Entry 7NR3 (X-ray diffraction, 1.90 A resolution); this record covers chain A.

Chain A:
Name: Mitogen-activated protein kinase 1
From: Homo sapiens
Notes: EC 2.7.11.24
Reference sequence: P28482 (MK01_HUMAN); residue numbers follow UniProt; this construct covers 1-360
Amino-acid sequence (368 residues; numbered -7 to 360; the number before each row is that of its first residue; numbers below 1 keep their minus sign (Met-7 is residue -7)):
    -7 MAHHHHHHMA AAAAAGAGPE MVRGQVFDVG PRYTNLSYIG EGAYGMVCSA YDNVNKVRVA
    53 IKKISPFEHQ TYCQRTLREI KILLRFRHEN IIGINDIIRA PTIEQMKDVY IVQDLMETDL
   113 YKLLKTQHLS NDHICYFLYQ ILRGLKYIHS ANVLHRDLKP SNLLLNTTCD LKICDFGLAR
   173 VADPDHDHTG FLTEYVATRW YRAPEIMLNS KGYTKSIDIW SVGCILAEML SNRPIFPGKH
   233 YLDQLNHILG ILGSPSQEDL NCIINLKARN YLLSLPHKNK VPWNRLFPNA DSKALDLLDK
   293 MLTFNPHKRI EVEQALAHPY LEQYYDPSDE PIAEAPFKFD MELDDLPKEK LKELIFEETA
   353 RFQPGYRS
Unresolved in the structure: -7 to 10, 330-338, 357-360
Sequence notes: initiating methionine (-7); expression tag (-6 to 0)
Modified residues: Cys161 (s,S-(2-hydroxyethyl)thiocysteine; CME)
Swiss-Prot annotation at these positions:
  - DNA-binding region: Lys259 to Arg277
  - motif: Thr185 to Tyr187 (TXY), Asp318 to Glu322 (Cytoplasmic retention motif), Ala327 to Met333 (Nuclear translocation motif)
  - active site: Asp149 (Proton acceptor)
  - binding site (ATP): Ile31 to Val39, Lys54
  - modified residue: Ala2 (N-acetylalanine), Ser29 (Phosphoserine), Thr185 (Phosphothreonine), Tyr187 (Phosphotyrosine), Thr190 (Phosphothreonine), Ser246 (Phosphoserine), Ser248 (Phosphoserine), Ser284 (Phosphoserine)
  - natural variant: Ile74 (I74N: In NS13), His80 (H80Y: In NS13), Ala174 (A174V: In NS13), Asp318 (D318G: In NS13; D318N: In NS13), Glu322 (E322Q: In NS13), Pro323 (P323R: In NS13)
  - mutagenesis: Lys54 (K54R: Does not inhibit interaction with MAP2K1), Pro176 to Asp179 (Inhibits homodimerization and interaction with TPR), Thr185 (T185A: Inhibits interaction with TPR; when associated with A-187), Tyr187 (Y187A: Inhibits interaction with TPR; when associated with A-185), Leu234 (L234A: Inhibits interaction with TPR), Asp318 (D318A: Loss of dephosphorylation by PTPRJ; D318N: Inhibits interaction with MAP2K1 but not with TPR; when associated with N-321), Asp321 (D321N: Inhibits interaction with MAP2K1 but not with TPR; when associated with N-318)
Residues lining bound ligands: UO5 (6-[5-chloranyl-2-(oxan-4-ylamino)pyrimidin-4-yl]-2-[2-oxidanylidene-2-(1,2,4,5-tetrahydro-3-benzazepin-3-yl)ethyl]-3H-isoindol-1-one): Ile31, Glu33, Gly34, Tyr36, Gly37, Met38, Val39, Ala52, Lys54, Ile56, Glu71, Ile84, Gln105, Asp106, Leu107, Met108, Glu109, Thr110, Asp111, Lys114, Leu156, Cys166, Asp167

Summary:
Ligands of chain A: compound UO5. From UniProt: active-site residue Asp149, 10 ATP-binding residues and 10
mutagenesis sites.
Chain A is Mitogen-activated protein kinase 1 (Homo sapiens); the structure, Discovery of ASTX029, a clinical
candidate which modulates the phosphorylation and catalytic activity of ERK1/2, was determined by X-ray
diffraction together with 7NQQ, 7NQW, 7NR5, 7NR8 and 7NR9 from the same study.
